1KXZ - chains B and C of the 4 polymer chains in the assembly; structure by X-ray diffraction, 2.70 A resolution.

# Chain B (and C)
Molecule: Precorrin-6y methyltransferase/putative decarboxylase
Organism: Methanothermobacter thermautotrophicus
Notes: chain C of this document is another copy of the same molecule, construct and numbering; everything in this record applies to it too
UniProt: O26249 (CBIT_METTH); residues 1-192 here = UniProt positions 1-192
Amino-acid sequence (192 residues; numbered 1 to 192; the number before each row is that of its first residue):
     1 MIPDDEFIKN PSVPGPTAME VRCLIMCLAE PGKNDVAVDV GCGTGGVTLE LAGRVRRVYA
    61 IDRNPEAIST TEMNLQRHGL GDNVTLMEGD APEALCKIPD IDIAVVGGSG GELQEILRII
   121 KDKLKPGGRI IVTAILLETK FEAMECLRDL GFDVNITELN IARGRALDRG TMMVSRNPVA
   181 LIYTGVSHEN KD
Not modelled in the structure: 187-192
Construct notes: modified residue (1, 19, 26, 73, 87, 144, 172-173)
Modified residues: Mse1, Mse19, Mse26, Mse73, Mse87, Mse144, Mse172, Mse173 (selenomethionine; parent Met)

# Interface between chain B and chain C
Pairs across the interface (41):
  Mse1(B) - Cys27(C)  hydrophobic
  Mse19(B) - Cys27(C)
  Glu20(B) - Leu24(C)
  Glu20(B) - Thr157(C)
  Cys23(B) - Cys23(C)  hydrogen bond (side chain-backbone)
  Cys23(B) - Leu24(C)  hydrophobic
  Cys23(B) - Cys27(C)  hydrophobic
  Leu24(B) - Glu20(C)
  Leu24(B) - Cys23(C)  hydrophobic
  Cys27(B) - Mse1(C)  hydrophobic
  Cys27(B) - Mse19(C)
  Cys27(B) - Cys23(C)  hydrophobic
  Mse144(B) - Thr171(C)
  Arg148(B) - Thr171(C)
  Ile156(B) - Arg163(C)
  Ile156(B) - Gly164(C)  hydrogen bond (backbone-backbone)
  Thr157(B) - Glu20(C)
  Thr157(B) - Ile161(C)
  Thr157(B) - Ala162(C)
  Glu158(B) - Asn160(C)
  Glu158(B) - Ile161(C)
  Glu158(B) - Ala162(C)  hydrogen bond (backbone-backbone)
  Glu158(B) - Mse173(C)
  Leu159(B) - Asn160(C)
  Leu159(B) - Ile161(C)  hydrophobic
  Asn160(B) - Glu158(C)
  Asn160(B) - Leu159(C)
  Asn160(B) - Asn160(C)  hydrogen bond (backbone-backbone)
  Ile161(B) - Thr157(C)
  Ile161(B) - Glu158(C)
  Ile161(B) - Leu159(C)  hydrophobic
  Ala162(B) - Ile156(C)
  Ala162(B) - Thr157(C)
  Ala162(B) - Glu158(C)  hydrogen bond (backbone-backbone)
  Arg163(B) - Ile156(C)
  Gly164(B) - Ile156(C)  hydrogen bond (backbone-backbone)
  Thr171(B) - Mse144(C)
  Thr171(B) - Arg148(C)  hydrogen bond
  Thr171(B) - Ile156(C)
  Mse173(B) - Ile156(C)
  Mse173(B) - Glu158(C)
Other interface residues (no listed pair), chain C (20 interface residues in all): Glu30

# Summary
19 residues of chain B face 20 of chain C across their interface; the contacts include 7 hydrogen bonds. Among
the polar pairs are Cys23(B)-Cys23(C), Thr171(B)-Arg148(C) and Ile156(B)-Gly164(C).
Chain B and chain C are both Precorrin-6y methyltransferase/putative decarboxylase (Methanothermobacter
thermautotrophicus); the structure, MT0146, the Precorrin-6y methyltransferase (CbiT) homolog from M.
Thermoautotrophicum, P1 spacegroup, was determined by X-ray diffraction (same publication as 1F38, 1L3B, 1L3C
and 1L3I).
